PDB entry 1P3K | X-ray diffraction, 2.90 A resolution | chains I and B of the 10 polymer chains in the assembly

[Chain I]
Molecule: Palindromic 146bp Human Alpha-Satellite DNA fragment
Source organism: Homo sapiens
Sequence (146 nucleotides; row label = number of the first residue in the row):
     1 ATCAATATCC ACCTGCAGAT TCTACCAAAA GTGTATTTGG AAACTGCTCC ATCAAAAGGC
    61 ATGTTCAGCG GAATTCCGCT GAACATGCCT TTTGATGGAG CAGTTTCCAA ATACACTTTT
   121 GGTAGAATCT GCAGGTGGAT ATTGAT

[Chain B]
Name: Histone H4
Source organism: Xenopus laevis
Reference sequence: P62799 (H4_XENLA); residues 1-102 here = UniProt positions 1-102
Sequence (102 residues; row label = number of the first residue in the row):
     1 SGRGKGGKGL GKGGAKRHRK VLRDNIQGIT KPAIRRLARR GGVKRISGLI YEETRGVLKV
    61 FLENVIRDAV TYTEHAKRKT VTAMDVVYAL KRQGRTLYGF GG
Unresolved in the structure: 1-23

[Chain I / chain B interface]
Residue-residue contacts - 6 pairs, chain I then chain B:
  DA41(I) - Lys77(B)  salt bridge to the phosphate
  DC60(I) - Pro32(B)  phosphate contact
  DC60(I) - Arg36(B)  salt bridge to the phosphate
  DA61(I) - Thr30(B)  phosphate contact
  DA61(I) - Pro32(B)  phosphate contact
  DC69(I) - Arg45(B)  sugar contact
Interface residues without a listed pair, chain I (5 interface residues in all): DC50
Interface residues without a listed pair, chain B (6 interface residues in all): Thr80

[Overview]
5 residues of chain I and 6 residues of chain B are in contact, with 2 salt bridges. Among the polar pairs are
DA41(I)-Lys77(B) and DC60(I)-Arg36(B).
Here chain I is Palindromic 146bp Human Alpha-Satellite DNA fragment (Homo sapiens) and chain B is Histone H4
(Xenopus laevis). Entry 1P3K (Crystallographic Studies of Nucleosome Core Particles containing Histone 'Sin'
Mutants) was determined by X-ray diffraction (same publication as 1P34, 1P3A, 1P3B, 1P3F, 1P3G, 1P3I and 4
further entries).
